6V0Y - chains A and C of the 5 polymer chains in the assembly; structure by X-ray diffraction, 2.70 A resolution.

[Chain A]
Protein: HLA class II histocompatibility antigen, DR alpha chain
From: Homo sapiens
UniProt: P01903 (DRA_HUMAN); residues 1-181 here correspond to UniProt positions 26-206 (UniProt number = residue number + 25)
Amino-acid sequence (189 residues; numbered 1 to 189; the number before each row is that of its first residue):
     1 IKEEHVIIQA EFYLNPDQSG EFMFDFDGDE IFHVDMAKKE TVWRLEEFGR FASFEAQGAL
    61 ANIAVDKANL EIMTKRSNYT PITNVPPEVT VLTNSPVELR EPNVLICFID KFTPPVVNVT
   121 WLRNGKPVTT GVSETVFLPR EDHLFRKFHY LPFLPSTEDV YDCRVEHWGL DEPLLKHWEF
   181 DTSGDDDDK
Disordered / not traced: 1-3, 156-157, 181-189
Differences from the reference sequence: expression tag (182-189)
Disulfide bonds: Cys-107/Cys-163
Covalent attachments: N-acetylglucosamine (NAG) linked to Asn-118
Curated features (UniProtKB/Swiss-Prot):
  - region: Glu-179 to Asp-181 (Connecting peptide)
  - site: Gln-9 (Self- and pathogen-derived peptide antigen), Gly-49 (Self-peptide antigen), Phe-51 (Self- and pathogen-derived peptide antigen), Ala-52 (Self-peptide antigen), Ser-53 (Self- and pathogen-derived peptide antigen), Glu-55 (Pathogen-derived peptide antigen), Asn-62 (Self- and pathogen-derived peptide antigen), Asn-69 (Pathogen-derived peptide antigen), Arg-76 (Self- and pathogen-derived peptide antigen)
  - glycosylation (N-linked (GlcNAc...) asparagine): Asn-78, Asn-118

[Chain C]
Protein: Fibrinogen beta 72,74cit69-81
Amino-acid sequence (13 residues; numbered 69 to 81; the number before each row is that of its first residue):
    69 GGYRARPAKA AAT
Modified / non-standard residues: Arg-72 (citrulline; CIR); Arg-74 (citrulline; CIR)

[Interface between chain A and chain C]
Contacting residue pairs - 21 pairs, chain A then chain C:
  Gln-9(A) / Ala-73(C)
  Gln-9(A) / Arg-74(C)  hydrogen bond (side chain-backbone)
  Ile-31(A) / Tyr-71(C)
  Phe-51(A) / Gly-69(C)
  Ala-52(A) / Gly-69(C)
  Ser-53(A) / Gly-69(C)  hydrogen bond (backbone-backbone)
  Ser-53(A) / Gly-70(C)
  Ser-53(A) / Tyr-71(C)  hydrogen bond (backbone-backbone)
  Phe-54(A) / Tyr-71(C)  hydrophobic
  Phe-54(A) / Ala-73(C)  hydrophobic
  Asn-62(A) / Arg-74(C)  hydrogen bond (side chain-backbone)
  Asn-62(A) / Pro-75(C)
  Asn-62(A) / Ala-76(C)  hydrogen bond (side chain-backbone)
  Val-65(A) / Ala-76(C)
  Val-65(A) / Lys-77(C)
  Asp-66(A) / Ala-76(C)
  Asn-69(A) / Lys-77(C)  hydrogen bond (side chain-backbone)
  Asn-69(A) / Ala-78(C)
  Asn-69(A) / Ala-79(C)  hydrogen bond (side chain-backbone)
  Ile-72(A) / Ala-80(C)
  Arg-76(A) / Ala-80(C)  hydrogen bond (side chain-backbone)
Also at the interface, not in a pair above, chain A (17 interface residues in all): Glu-11, Phe-22, Phe-24, Phe-32, Trp-43
Also at the interface, not in a pair above, chain C (13 interface residues in all): Arg-72, Thr-81

[Overview]
The interface between chain A and chain C involves 17 residues on one side and 13 on the other; the contacts
include 8 hydrogen bonds. Among the polar pairs are Gln-9(A)/Arg-74(C), Asn-62(A)/Arg-74(C) and
Asn-62(A)/Ala-76(C). N-acetylglucosamine is covalently linked to Asn-118(A).
Chain A is HLA class II histocompatibility antigen, DR alpha chain (Homo sapiens) and chain C is Fibrinogen
beta 72,74cit69-81; the structure, immune receptor complex, was determined by X-ray diffraction together with
6V13, 6V15, 6V18, 6V19 and 6V1A from the same study.
